2OST - chains A and D of the 6 polymer chains in the assembly; structure by X-ray diffraction, 3.10 A resolution.

Chain A (and D):
Protein: Putative endonuclease
From: Synechocystis sp
Notes: chain D of this document is another copy of the same molecule, construct and numbering; everything in this record applies to it too
UniProtKB: Q57253 (Q57253_SYNY3); residues 2-150 here = UniProt positions 2-150
Chain sequence (151 residues; each row starts with the number of its first residue; numbering starts at 0):
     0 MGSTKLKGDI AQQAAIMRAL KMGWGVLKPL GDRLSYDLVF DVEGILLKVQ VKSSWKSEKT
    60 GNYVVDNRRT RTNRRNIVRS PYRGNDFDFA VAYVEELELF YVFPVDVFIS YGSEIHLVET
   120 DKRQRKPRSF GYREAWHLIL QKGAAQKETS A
Not modelled in the structure: 148-150 (chain D: 0-1, 68-82, 150)
Construct notes: initiating methionine (0); cloning artifact (1); engineered mutation Q11 (Glu in Q57253), M16 (Leu in Q57253), M21 (Leu in Q57253), K55 (Phe in Q57253)
Metal / ion sites: Ca2+: D36, Q49, V50 (shared with 1 residue of chain Y)

How chain A and chain D interact:
Pairs across the interface (17):
  L5(A) with L19(D); G22(D)
  D8(A) with L19(D)
  I9(A) with M16(D); L19(D)
  Q12(A) with Q12(D), hydrogen bond (side chain-backbone); I15(D); M16(D)
  A13(A) with M16(D)
  I15(A) with Q12(D)
  M16(A) with Q12(D); A13(D), hydrophobic; M16(D), hydrophobic
  L19(A) with Q12(D)
  K20(A) with I9(D); E94(D), salt bridge
  E94(A) with K20(D)
Interface residues without a listed pair, chain D (11 interface residues in all): L5, W23

Overview:
The interface between chain A and chain D involves 10 residues on one side and 11 on the other, with 1
hydrogen bond and 1 salt bridge. Polar pairs include K20(A)-E94(D) and Q12(A)-Q12(D). The Ca2+ site is built
by D36(A), Q49(A) and V50(A).
Both chains are Putative endonuclease (Synechocystis sp). Entry 2OST (The structure of a bacterial homing
endonuclease : I-Ssp6803I) was determined by X-ray diffraction.
